Entry 8QB3 (X-ray diffraction, 2.90 A resolution); this record covers chains B and C of the 5 polymer chains in the assembly.

Chain B (and C):
Molecule: ADDobody
Source organism: Human adenovirus sp
Notes: chain C of this document is another copy of the same molecule, construct and numbering; everything in this record applies to it too
Amino-acid sequence (310 residues; row label = number of the first residue in the row):
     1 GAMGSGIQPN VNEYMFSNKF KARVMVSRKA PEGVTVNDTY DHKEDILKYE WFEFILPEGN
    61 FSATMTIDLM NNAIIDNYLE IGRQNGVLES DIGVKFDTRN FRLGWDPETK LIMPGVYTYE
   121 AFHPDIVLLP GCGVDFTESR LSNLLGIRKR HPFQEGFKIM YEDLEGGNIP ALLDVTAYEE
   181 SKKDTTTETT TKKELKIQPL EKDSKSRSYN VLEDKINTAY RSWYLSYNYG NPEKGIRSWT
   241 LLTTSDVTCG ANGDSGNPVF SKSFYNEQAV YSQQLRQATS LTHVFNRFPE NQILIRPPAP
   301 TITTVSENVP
Not modelled in the structure: 1-12, 39-41, 153-154, 182-194, 245-282, 302-310 (chain C: 1-11, 30-44, 175-196, 246-282, 302-310)
Bound ions: Zn2+: His151 (shared with 1 residue of chain A; Glu13(C) of chain C; 1 residue of chain E)
Reported in the primary citation:
  - Zn2+ coordination: Glu13

Interface between chain B and chain C:
Pairs across the interface - 35 pairs, chain B then chain C:
  Asn100(B) with Pro57(C)
  Leu103(B) with Asn72(C); Val284(C); Phe285(C), hydrophobic
  Gly104(B) with Val284(C); Arg287(C)
  Asp106(B) with Arg83(C), salt bridge
  Pro107(B) with Leu79(C); Glu80(C)
  Glu108(B) with Arg83(C)
  Pro114(B) with Val284(C), hydrophobic
  Thr118(B) with Val284(C)
  Glu120(B) with His283(C), salt bridge
  Ala121(B) with Met65(C)
  Phe122(B) with Met65(C), hydrophobic; Leu69(C), hydrophobic; Phe285(C), hydrophobic
  Arg150(B) with Glu13(C), salt bridge; Tyr14(C)
  His151(B) with Glu13(C), salt bridge; Tyr14(C), hydrogen bond
  Tyr224(B) with Pro57(C); Glu58(C)
  Tyr227(B) with Glu58(C), hydrogen bond
  Asn228(B) with Phe16(C); Pro57(C); Glu58(C), hydrogen bond (side chain-backbone)
  Tyr229(B) with Pro57(C)
  Arg237(B) with Tyr14(C), hydrogen bond (side chain-backbone); Met15(C), hydrogen bond (side chain-backbone); Phe16(C); Glu58(C), salt bridge
  Ser238(B) with Tyr14(C)
  Leu242(B) with Glu58(C); Gly59(C)
Interface residues without a listed pair, chain B (22 interface residues in all): Pro232, Thr244
Interface residues without a listed pair, chain C (20 interface residues in all): Asn60, Phe61, Arg296

In short:
22 residues of chain B face 20 of chain C across their interface, with 5 hydrogen bonds and 5 salt bridges.
Among the polar pairs are Asp106(B)-Arg83(C), Glu120(B)-His283(C) and Arg150(B)-Glu13(C). From the paper: Zn2+
coordination by Glu13(B).
Chain B and chain C are both ADDobody (Human adenovirus sp); the structure, ADDobody zinc containing
condition, was determined by X-ray diffraction together with 8COI and 8QBX from the same study.
